PDB entry 8PDN | electron microscopy, 4.70 A resolution (low resolution: residue-level contacts below are approximate; hydrogen-bond / salt-bridge calls are withheld) | chains C and E of the 24 polymer chains in the assembly

[Chain C (and E)]
Name: Nucleoprotein
From: Human metapneumovirus (strain CAN97-83)
Notes: chain E of this document is another copy of the same molecule, construct and numbering; everything in this record applies to it too
UniProt: Q6WBA1 (NCAP_HMPVC); numbering as in UniProt (aligned over 1-394)
Amino-acid sequence (401 residues; each row starts with the number of its first residue):
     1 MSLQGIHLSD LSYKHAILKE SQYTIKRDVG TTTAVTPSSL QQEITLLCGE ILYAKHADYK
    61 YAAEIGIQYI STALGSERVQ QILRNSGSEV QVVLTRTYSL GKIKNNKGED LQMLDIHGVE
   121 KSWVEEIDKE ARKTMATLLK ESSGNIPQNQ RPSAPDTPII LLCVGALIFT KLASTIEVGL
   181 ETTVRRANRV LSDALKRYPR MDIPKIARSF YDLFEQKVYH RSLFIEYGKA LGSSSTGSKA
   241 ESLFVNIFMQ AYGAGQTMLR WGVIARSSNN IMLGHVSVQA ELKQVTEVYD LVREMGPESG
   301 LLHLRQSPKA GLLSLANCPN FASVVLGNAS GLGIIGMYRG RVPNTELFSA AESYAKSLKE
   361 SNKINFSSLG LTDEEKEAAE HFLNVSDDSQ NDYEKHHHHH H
Disordered / not traced: 1-9, 100-111, 361-401
Construct notes: variant I103 (Val in Q6WBA1), H220 (Tyr in Q6WBA1); expression tag (395-401)
Reported in the primary citation:
  - mutagenesis - L111E: decreased signaling

[Interface between chain C and chain E]
Contacting residue pairs - 52 pairs, chain C then chain E:
  R78(C) - Y23(E)
  Q81(C) - Y23(E)
  K229(C) - I17(E)
  A230(C) - I25(E)
  L231(C) - P308(E)
  G232(C) - L18(E)
  G232(C) - P308(E)
  G232(C) - K309(E)
  S233(C) - L18(E)
  S233(C) - S21(E)
  S234(C) - I25(E)
  S234(C) - R27(E)
  S234(C) - P308(E)
  S235(C) - R27(E)
  S235(C) - S86(E)
  S235(C) - G87(E)
  S235(C) - S307(E)
  T236(C) - R27(E)
  T236(C) - S86(E)
  T236(C) - V218(E)
  G237(C) - R27(E)
  G237(C) - Q306(E)
  K239(C) - Q306(E)
  V245(C) - P308(E)
  N246(C) - A310(E)
  N246(C) - G311(E)
  M249(C) - K14(E)
  M249(C) - L18(E)
  Y252(C) - D10(E)
  Y252(C) - Y13(E)
  Y252(C) - K14(E)
  Y252(C) - I17(E)
  R260(C) - D10(E)
  V263(C) - K283(E)
  R266(C) - K283(E)
  S267(C) - Q279(E)
  S267(C) - A280(E)
  S267(C) - K283(E)
  S268(C) - A280(E)
  V292(C) - Y13(E)
  R293(C) - Y13(E)
  G296(C) - Y13(E)
  P297(C) - Y13(E)
  P297(C) - A16(E)
  P297(C) - I17(E)
  S299(C) - Y13(E)
  L332(C) - V276(E)
  L358(C) - V276(E)
  K359(C) - H275(E)
  K359(C) - V276(E)
  K359(C) - S277(E)
  E360(C) - H275(E)
Also at the interface, not in a pair above, chain C (33 interface residues in all): E298, L301, A355
Also at the interface, not in a pair above, chain E (28 interface residues in all): E215, Y219, R305

[In short]
33 residues of chain C face 28 of chain E across their interface. From the paper: L111E of chain C reduces
signaling.
Chain C and chain E are both Nucleoprotein (Human metapneumovirus (strain CAN97-83)); the structure, Spiral of
assembled human metapneumovirus (HMPV) N-RNA, was determined by electron microscopy together with 8PDL, 8PDM,
8PDO, 8PDP, 8PDQ, 8PDR and 8PDS from the same study.
